Entry 8G5F (electron microscopy, 2.64 A resolution); this record covers chains C and D of the 7 polymer chains in the assembly.

Chain C:
Molecule: Gamma-aminobutyric acid receptor subunit alpha-1
From: Mus musculus
UniProt: P62812 (GBRA1_MOUSE); residues -26 to 428 here correspond to UniProt positions 1-455 (UniProt number = residue number + 27)
Chain sequence (455 residues; row label = number of the first residue in the row; numbers below 1 keep their minus sign (Met-26 is residue -26)):
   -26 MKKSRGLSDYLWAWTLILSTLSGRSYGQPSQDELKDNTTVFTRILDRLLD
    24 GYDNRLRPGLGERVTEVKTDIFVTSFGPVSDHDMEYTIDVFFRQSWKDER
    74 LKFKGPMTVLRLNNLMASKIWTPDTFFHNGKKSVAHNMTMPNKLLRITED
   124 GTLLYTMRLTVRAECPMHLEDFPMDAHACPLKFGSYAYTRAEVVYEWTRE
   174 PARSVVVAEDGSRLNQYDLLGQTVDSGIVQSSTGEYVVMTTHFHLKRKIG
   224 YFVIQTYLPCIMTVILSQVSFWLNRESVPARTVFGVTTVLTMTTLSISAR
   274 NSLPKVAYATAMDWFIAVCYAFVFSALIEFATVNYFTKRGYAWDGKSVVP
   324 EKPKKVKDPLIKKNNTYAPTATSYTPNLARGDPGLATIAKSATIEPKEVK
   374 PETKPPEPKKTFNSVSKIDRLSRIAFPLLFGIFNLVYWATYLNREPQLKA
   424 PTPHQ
Not modelled in the structure: -26 to 11, 319-382, 419-428
Disulfide bonds: Cys138-Cys152
Covalent attachments: N-acetylglucosamine (NAG) linked to Asn110
Small-molecule neighbours:
  - gamma-amino-butanoic acid (ABU): Phe64, Arg66, Leu117, Thr129
  - PIO ([(2R)-2-octanoyloxy-3-[oxidanyl-[(1R,2R,3S,4R,5R,6S)-2,3,6-tris(oxidanyl)-4,5-diphosphonooxy-cyclohexyl]oxy-phosphoryl]oxy-propyl] octanoate): Arg248, Ser298, Ile301, Glu302, Thr305, Phe309, Lys311, Arg312, Asn386, Ser387, Ser389, Lys390, Ile391, Leu394, Ser395
  - allopregnanolone (Y4B): Ile238, Gln241, Val242, Trp245, Pro400
What the authors report for this chain:
  - specificity-determining residues: Ser204 (proposed by the authors, not directly observed)

Chain D:
Molecule: Gamma-aminobutyric acid receptor subunit gamma-2
From: Mus musculus
UniProt: P22723 (GBRG2_MOUSE); residues -37 to 436 here correspond to UniProt positions 1-474 (UniProt number = residue number + 38)
Chain sequence (474 residues; each row starts with the number of its first residue; numbers below 1 keep their minus sign (Met-37 is residue -37)):
   -37 MSSPNTWSIGSSVYSPVFSQKMTLWILLLLSLYPGFTSQKSDDDYEDYAS
    13 NKTWVLTPKVPEGDVTVILNNLLEGYDNKLRPDIGVKPTLIHTDMYVNSI
    63 GPVNAINMEYTIDIFFAQTWYDRRLKFNSTIKVLRLNSNMVGKIWIPDTF
   113 FRNSKKADAHWITTPNRMLRIWNDGRVLYTLRLTIDAECQLQLHNFPMDE
   163 HSCPLEFSSYGYPREEIVYQWKRSSVEVGDTRSWRLYQFSFVGLRNTTEV
   213 VKTTSGDYVVMSVYFDLSRRMGYFTIQTYIPCTLIVVLSWVSFWINKDAV
   263 PARTSLGITTVLTMTTLSTIARKSLPKVSYVTAMDLFVSVCFIFVFSALV
   313 EYGTLHYFVSNRKPSKDKDKKKKNPLLRMFSFKAPTIDIRPRSATIQMNN
   363 ATHLQERDEEYGYECLDGKDCASFFCCFEDCRTGAWRHGRIHIRIAKMDS
   413 YARIFFPTAFCLFNLVYWVSYLYL
Not modelled in the structure: -37 to 24, 320-409, 433-436
Disulfide bonds: Cys151-Cys165
Covalent attachments: N-acetylglucosamine (NAG) linked to Asn208

Chain C / chain D interface:
Contacting residue pairs (70; chain C residue first):
  Asp26(C) - Thr28(D)  hydrogen bond
  Asn27(C) - Asn99(D)
  Arg28(C) - Leu31(D)
  Arg28(C) - Leu35(D)
  Arg28(C) - Leu98(D)
  Arg28(C) - Asn99(D)
  Arg28(C) - Asn101(D)
  Leu29(C) - Val27(D)  hydrophobic
  Leu29(C) - Thr28(D)
  Leu33(C) - Val27(D)  hydrophobic
  Asp56(C) - Arg197(D)  hydrogen bond (backbone-side chain)
  Asp56(C) - Tyr199(D)
  Met57(C) - Arg197(D)
  Met57(C) - Tyr199(D)
  Pro96(C) - Thr126(D)
  Asp97(C) - Thr126(D)
  Thr98(C) - Ile124(D)
  Thr98(C) - Thr125(D)  hydrogen bond (backbone-side chain)
  Thr98(C) - Thr126(D)
  Phe99(C) - Phe77(D)  hydrophobic
  Phe99(C) - Ile124(D)
  Phe99(C) - Asn128(D)
  Phe99(C) - Arg144(D)
  Phe100(C) - Arg144(D)  hydrogen bond (backbone-side chain)
  His101(C) - Arg144(D)  hydrogen bond (backbone-side chain)
  Gly103(C) - Arg144(D)  hydrogen bond (backbone-side chain)
  Lys104(C) - Arg197(D)
  Ser106(C) - Ile124(D)
  Met130(C) - Thr125(D)
  Leu132(C) - Thr125(D)
  Glu137(C) - Ser195(D)
  Glu137(C) - Arg197(D)
  Tyr159(C) - Phe77(D)
  Tyr159(C) - Asn128(D)
  Tyr159(C) - Arg129(D)
  Tyr159(C) - Met130(D)  hydrophobic
  Tyr159(C) - Thr142(D)
  Tyr159(C) - Leu143(D)
  Tyr159(C) - Arg144(D)  hydrogen bond (side chain-backbone)
  Ala160(C) - Leu98(D)
  Ala160(C) - Met130(D)  hydrophobic
  Ala160(C) - Arg132(D)  hydrogen bond (backbone-side chain)
  Tyr161(C) - Asn99(D)
  Glu165(C) - Arg97(D)  salt bridge
  Ser205(C) - Glu189(D)
  Thr206(C) - Met130(D)
  Thr206(C) - Arg132(D)
  Tyr209(C) - Met130(D)
  Tyr209(C) - Arg132(D)  hydrogen bond
  Val251(C) - Ala261(D)  hydrophobic
  Val251(C) - Ala264(D)  hydrophobic
  Thr255(C) - Ala264(D)
  Val259(C) - Leu268(D)  hydrophobic
  Val259(C) - Thr271(D)
  Val262(C) - Leu250(D)  hydrophobic
  Leu263(C) - Leu250(D)  hydrophobic
  Leu263(C) - Thr275(D)
  Ile270(C) - Gln239(D)
  Arg273(C) - Tyr235(D)
  Arg273(C) - Ile238(D)
  Arg273(C) - Gln239(D)
  Lys278(C) - Tyr199(D)
  Lys278(C) - Gln200(D)
  Lys278(C) - Tyr235(D)  hydrogen bond
  Val279(C) - Tyr235(D)
  Tyr293(C) - Leu246(D)
  Phe297(C) - Val249(D)  hydrophobic
  Phe297(C) - Leu250(D)  hydrophobic
  Asn307(C) - Ile257(D)
  Asn307(C) - Asn258(D)
Also at the interface, not in a pair above, chain C (51 interface residues in all): His55, Trp94, Thr95, Asn102, Lys105, Val107, Ala108, Thr162, Pro252, Val256, Thr266, Ala280, Leu300
Also at the interface, not in a pair above, chain D (46 interface residues in all): Asn60, Ser61, Asp75, Met102, Asp120, His122, Pro243, Pro263, Ser267

Summary:
The interface between chain C and chain D involves 51 residues on one side and 46 on the other; the contacts
include 10 hydrogen bonds and 1 salt bridge. Among the polar pairs are Glu165(C)-Arg97(D), Asp26(C)-Thr28(D)
and Asp56(C)-Arg197(D). Bound to chain C: gamma-amino-butanoic acid, allopregnanolone and compound PIO. The
paper reports the specificity determinant Ser204(C).
Here chain C is Gamma-aminobutyric acid receptor subunit alpha-1 and chain D is Gamma-aminobutyric acid
receptor subunit gamma-2, both from Mus musculus. Entry 8G5F (Native GABA-A receptor from the mouse brain,
ortho-alpha1-alpha3-beta2-gamma2 subtype, in complex with GABA and allopregnanolone) was determined by
electron microscopy (same publication as 8FOI, 8G4N, 8G4O, 8G4X, 8G5G and 8G5H).
